Entry 8JTD (electron microscopy, 4.90 A resolution (low resolution: residue-level contacts below are approximate; hydrogen-bond / salt-bridge calls are withheld)); this record covers chains A and D of the 8 polymer chains in the assembly.

# Chain A (and D)
Name: gp120 protein of HIV Envelope trimer
From: Human immunodeficiency virus 1
Notes: chain D of this document is another copy of the same molecule, construct and numbering; everything in this record applies to it too
Sequence (481 residues; numbered 31 to 513 plus 12 insertion-coded residues; 14 numbers in that range are skipped by the numbering (no residue carries them; nothing is unmodelled there); the number before each row is that of its first residue; a row labelled like 185A-185K holds insertion residues (185A, then the next letters in order)):
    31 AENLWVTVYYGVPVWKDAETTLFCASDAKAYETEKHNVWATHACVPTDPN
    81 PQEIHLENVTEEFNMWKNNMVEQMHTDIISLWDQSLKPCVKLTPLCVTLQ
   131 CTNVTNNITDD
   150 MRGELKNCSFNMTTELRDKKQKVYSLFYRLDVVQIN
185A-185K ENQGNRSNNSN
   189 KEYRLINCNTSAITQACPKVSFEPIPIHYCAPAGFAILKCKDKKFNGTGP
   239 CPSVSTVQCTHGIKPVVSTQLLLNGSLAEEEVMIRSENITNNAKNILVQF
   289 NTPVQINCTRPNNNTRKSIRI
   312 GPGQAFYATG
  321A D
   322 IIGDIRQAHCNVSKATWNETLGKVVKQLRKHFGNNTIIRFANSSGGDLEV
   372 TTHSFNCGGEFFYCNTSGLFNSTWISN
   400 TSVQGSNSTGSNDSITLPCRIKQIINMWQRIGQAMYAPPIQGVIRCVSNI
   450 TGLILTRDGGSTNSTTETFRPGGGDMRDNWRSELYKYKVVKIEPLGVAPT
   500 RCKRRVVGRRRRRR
Disordered / not traced: 31, 185A-185K, 400-411, 507-513 (chain D: 31, 185B-185K, 400-410, 507-513)
Cystine bridges: Cys-54/Cys-74, Cys-119/Cys-205, Cys-126/Cys-196, Cys-131/Cys-157, Cys-218/Cys-247, Cys-228/Cys-239, Cys-296/Cys-331, Cys-378/Cys-445, Cys-385/Cys-418
Covalently attached groups: N-acetylglucosamine (NAG) linked to Asn-88, Asn-133, Asn-156, Asn-160, Asn-197, Asn-234, Asn-262, Asn-295, Asn-301, Asn-332, Asn-339, Asn-355, Asn-363, Asn-386, Asn-392, Asn-448
What the authors report for this chain:
  - post-translational modification sites: Asn-156, Asn-160

# How chain A and chain D interact
Residue-residue contacts (10; chain A residue first):
  Glu-164(A) with Cys-196(D)
  Leu-165(A) with Cys-126(D)
  Arg-166(A) with Thr-123(D); Pro-124(D); Cys-126(D); Val-127(D)
  Arg-308(A) with Asn-197(D); Thr-198(D)
  Pro-313(A) with Thr-198(D); Ala-200(D)
Other interface residues (no listed pair), chain D (10 interface residues in all): Leu-125, Ser-199

# In short
5 residues of chain A and 10 residues of chain D are in contact. The paper reports modification sites
Asn-156(A) and Asn-160(A).
Chain A and chain D are both gp120 protein of HIV Envelope trimer (Human immunodeficiency virus 1); the
structure, BJOX2000.664 trimer in complex with Fab fragment of broadly neutralizing HIV antibody PGT145, was
determined by electron microscopy, deposited together with 8JTM.
